PDB entry 6SND | X-ray diffraction, 3.10 A resolution | chains A and B of the 3 polymer chains in the assembly

# Chain A
Molecule: LN01 light chain
Organism: Homo sapiens
Chain sequence (213 residues; row label = number of the first residue in the row):
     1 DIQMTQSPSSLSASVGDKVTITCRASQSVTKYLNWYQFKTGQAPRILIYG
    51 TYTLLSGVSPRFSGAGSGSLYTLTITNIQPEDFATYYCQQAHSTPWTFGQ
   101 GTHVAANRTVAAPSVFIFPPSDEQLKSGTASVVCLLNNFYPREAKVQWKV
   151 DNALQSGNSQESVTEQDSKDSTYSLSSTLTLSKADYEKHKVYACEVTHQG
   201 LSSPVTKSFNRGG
Disulfide bonds: Cys23-Cys88, Cys134-Cys194
Covalently attached groups: N-acetylglucosamine (NAG) linked to Asn107
Small-molecule neighbours: dodecyl 2-(trimethylammonio)ethyl phosphate (DPV): Thr30, Lys31, Tyr32

# Chain B
Molecule: LN01 heavy chain
Organism: Homo sapiens
Chain sequence (235 residues; each row starts with the number of its first residue; a row labelled like 35A-35B holds insertion residues (35A, then the next letters in order)):
     1 EVQLVESGPGLVQPWGTLSLTCRVSGDSVSNDNYY
35A-35B WA
    36 WIRQTPGRELQVIGTIYYSGTTYYNPSLRNRVTISLDKSVNVVSLRL
82A-82C GSV
    83 SAADTAQYYCVRMPSHGF
100A-100J WSTSFSYWYF
   101 DLWGRGHFVAVSWASTKGPSVFPLAPSSKSTSGGTAALGCLVKDYFPEPV
   151 TVSWNSGALTSGVHTFPAVLQSSGLYSLSSVVTVPSSSLGTQTYICNVDH
   201 KPSNTKVDKKVEPKSCDTTS
Not modelled in the structure: 1, 217-220
Disulfide bonds: Cys22-Cys92, Cys140-Cys196
What the authors report for this chain:
  - binding site for 1,2-dicaproyl-sn-phosphatidyl-L-serine: Asp32, Tyr52, Ser97, Phe100, Trp100A

# How chain A and chain B interact
Residue-residue contacts (78; chain A residue first):
  Tyr32(A) - Ser100F(B)  hydrogen bond
  Tyr32(A) - Tyr100G(B)  hydrophobic
  Asn34(A) - Trp100H(B)  hydrogen bond (side chain-backbone)
  Asn34(A) - Tyr100I(B)
  Tyr36(A) - Tyr100I(B)
  Tyr36(A) - Phe100J(B)  hydrogen bond (side chain-backbone)
  Tyr36(A) - Trp103(B)
  Phe38(A) - Leu45(B)  hydrophobic
  Phe38(A) - Trp103(B)  hydrophobic
  Gly41(A) - Arg105(B)  hydrogen bond (backbone-side chain)
  Ala43(A) - Trp103(B)
  Ala43(A) - Gly104(B)
  Ala43(A) - Arg105(B)
  Pro44(A) - Tyr91(B)  hydrophobic
  Pro44(A) - Trp103(B)
  Pro44(A) - Gly104(B)
  Ile46(A) - Tyr100I(B)  hydrophobic
  Ile46(A) - Phe100J(B)
  Ile46(A) - Asp101(B)
  Tyr49(A) - Ser100D(B)  hydrogen bond
  Tyr49(A) - Tyr100G(B)  hydrophobic
  Tyr49(A) - Tyr100I(B)  hydrophobic
  Gly50(A) - Tyr100G(B)
  Tyr87(A) - Gln39(B)  hydrogen bond
  Tyr87(A) - Arg43(B)  hydrogen bond (side chain-backbone)
  Tyr87(A) - Leu45(B)  hydrophobic
  Gln89(A) - Phe100J(B)
  Ala91(A) - Trp100H(B)
  Thr94(A) - Tyr58(B)  hydrogen bond
  Pro95(A) - Tyr58(B)
  Trp96(A) - Met95(B)  hydrophobic
  Trp96(A) - Trp100H(B)  hydrophobic
  Trp96(A) - Phe100J(B)  hydrophobic
  Phe98(A) - Leu45(B)  hydrophobic
  Phe98(A) - Val47(B)  hydrophobic
  Phe116(A) - Ser130(B)
  Phe116(A) - Thr131(B)
  Phe116(A) - Ser132(B)
  Phe116(A) - Ala137(B)  hydrophobic
  Ile117(A) - Lys129(B)
  Ile117(A) - Ser130(B)
  Phe118(A) - Leu124(B)
  Phe118(A) - Ala125(B)
  Phe118(A) - Ser130(B)
  Phe118(A) - Ala137(B)
  Phe118(A) - Leu138(B)  hydrophobic
  Ser121(A) - Phe122(B)
  Ser121(A) - Pro123(B)
  Glu123(A) - Val121(B)
  Glu123(A) - Phe122(B)
  Glu123(A) - Pro123(B)
  Glu123(A) - Lys209(B)  salt bridge
  Gln124(A) - Phe122(B)
  Ser131(A) - Leu141(B)
  Ser131(A) - Lys143(B)
  Val133(A) - Leu124(B)  hydrophobic
  Leu135(A) - Phe166(B)  hydrophobic
  Leu135(A) - Val181(B)  hydrophobic
  Asn137(A) - His164(B)
  Asn137(A) - Thr183(B)
  Asn138(A) - His164(B)  hydrogen bond
  Gln160(A) - Val169(B)
  Gln160(A) - Leu170(B)  hydrogen bond (side chain-backbone)
  Gln160(A) - Gln171(B)
  Glu161(A) - Val169(B)
  Ser162(A) - Phe166(B)
  Ser162(A) - Pro167(B)  hydrogen bond (side chain-backbone)
  Val163(A) - Pro167(B)
  Thr164(A) - Phe166(B)
  Asp167(A) - His164(B)
  Ser174(A) - His164(B)  hydrogen bond
  Ser174(A) - Phe166(B)
  Leu175(A) - Phe166(B)
  Ser176(A) - Phe166(B)
  Thr180(A) - Lys143(B)
  Lys207(A) - Thr131(B)
  Ser208(A) - Lys129(B)
  Phe209(A) - Lys129(B)
Other interface residues (no listed pair), chain A (49 interface residues in all): Lys31, Gln42, Leu55, Gln100, His103, Ser114, Ser127, Thr178
Other interface residues (no listed pair), chain B (46 interface residues in all): Ile37, Thr50, Pro61, Pro126, Thr135, Gly139, Ser179

# Overview
Chain A and chain B form an interface of 49 and 46 residues respectively, with 12 hydrogen bonds and 1 salt
bridge. Polar contacts include Glu123(A)-Lys209(B), Tyr32(A)-Ser100F(B) and Asn34(A)-Trp100H(B). Chain A binds
dodecyl 2-(trimethylammonio)ethyl phosphate. N-acetylglucosamine is covalently linked to Asn107(A). The paper
reports a binding site for 1,2-dicaproyl-sn-phosphatidyl-L-serine at Asp32(B), Tyr52(B) and Ser97(B) among
others.
Chain A is LN01 light chain and chain B is LN01 heavy chain, both from Homo sapiens; the structure, crystal
structure of LN01 Fab in complex with an HIV-1 gp41 peptide, was determined by X-ray diffraction together with
6SNC and 6SNE from the same study.
